Entry 8QU4 (X-ray diffraction, 1.38 A resolution); this record covers chains A and C of the 3 polymer chains in the assembly.

# Chain A
Molecule: Nuclear transcription factor Y subunit alpha
UniProt: P23511 (NFYA_HUMAN); residue numbers follow UniProt; this construct covers 270-282
Sequence (15 residues; numbered 269 to 283; the number before each row is that of its first residue):
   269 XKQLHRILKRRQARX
Sequence notes: acetylation (269); engineered mutation Leu272 (Tyr in P23511); amidation (283)
Modified / non-standard residues: ACE (acetyl group) at position 269, NH2 (amino group) at position 283; Leu272 (norleucine; NLE); Leu276 (2-methyl-L-norleucine; MK8)
Glycans and other covalent adducts: covalent link Leu272-Leu276

# Chain C
Molecule: Nuclear transcription factor Y subunit gamma
Source organism: Homo sapiens
UniProt: Q13952 (NFYC_HUMAN); numbering as in UniProt (aligned over 27-120)
Sequence (96 residues; numbered 25 to 120; the number before each row is that of its first residue):
    25 GPMEEIRNLTVKDFRVQELPLARIKKIMKLDEDVKMISAEAPVLFAKAAQ
    75 IFITELTLRAWIHTEDNKRRTLQRNDIAMAITKFDQFDFLIDIVPR
Disordered / not traced: 25-38, 120
Sequence notes: expression tag (25-26)

# Chain A / chain C interface
Residue-residue contacts (8):
  Gln271(A) - Asp109(C)
  Gln271(A) - Gln110(C)  hydrogen bond (side chain-backbone)
  Gln271(A) - Asp112(C)  hydrogen bond (side chain-backbone)
  Gln271(A) - Phe113(C)  hydrogen bond (side chain-backbone)
  Ile275(A) - Asp112(C)
  Ile275(A) - Phe113(C)  hydrophobic
  Arg279(A) - Asp116(C)  salt bridge
  Ala281(A) - Glu56(C)
Other interface residues (no listed pair), chain C (8 interface residues in all): Phe111, Ile115

# Overview
The interface between chain A and chain C involves 4 residues on one side and 8 on the other; the contacts
include 3 hydrogen bonds and 1 salt bridge. Polar pairs include Arg279(A)-Asp116(C), Gln271(A)-Gln110(C) and
Gln271(A)-Asp112(C).
Here chain A is Nuclear transcription factor Y subunit alpha and chain C is Nuclear transcription factor Y
subunit gamma (Homo sapiens). Entry 8QU4 (NF-YB/C Heterodimer in Complex with a 13-mer NF-YA-derived Peptide
Stabilized with C8-Hydrocarbon Linker in an alternative ...) was determined by X-ray diffraction, deposited
together with 8QU2 and 8QU3.
